8QL8 - chains B and F of the 3 polymer chains in the assembly; structure by X-ray diffraction, 1.80 A resolution.

[Chain B]
Name: Tubulin beta-2B chain
Organism: Bos taurus
Reference sequence: Q6B856 (TBB2B_BOVIN); numbering as in UniProt (aligned over 1-445)
Chain sequence (445 residues; each row starts with the number of its first residue):
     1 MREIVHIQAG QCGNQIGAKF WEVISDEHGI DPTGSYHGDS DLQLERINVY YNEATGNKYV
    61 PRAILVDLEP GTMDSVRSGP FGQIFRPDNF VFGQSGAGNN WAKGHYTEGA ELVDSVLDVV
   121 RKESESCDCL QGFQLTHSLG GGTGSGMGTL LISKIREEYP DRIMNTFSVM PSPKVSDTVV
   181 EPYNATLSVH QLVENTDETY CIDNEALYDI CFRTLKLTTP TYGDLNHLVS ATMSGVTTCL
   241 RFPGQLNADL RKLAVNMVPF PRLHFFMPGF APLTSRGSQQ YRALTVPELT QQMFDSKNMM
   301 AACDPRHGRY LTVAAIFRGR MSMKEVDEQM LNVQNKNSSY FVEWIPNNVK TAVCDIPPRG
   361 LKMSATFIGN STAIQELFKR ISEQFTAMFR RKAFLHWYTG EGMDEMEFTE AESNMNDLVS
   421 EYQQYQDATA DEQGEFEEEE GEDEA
Unresolved in the structure: 279-283, 432-445
Small-molecule neighbours:
  - GDP (guanosine-5'-diphosphate): Gly10, Gln11, Cys12, Gln15, Ile16, Asp67, Asn99, Ser138, Gly140, Gly141, Gly142, Thr143, Gly144, Ser145, Val169, Pro171, Val175, Ser176, Glu181, Asn204, Leu207, Tyr222, Leu225, Asn226
  - Azo-Combretastatin A4 (trans) (VYT): Gly235, Val236, Cys239, Leu240, Leu246, Ala248, Asp249, Leu253, Asn256, Met257, Val313, Ala314, Ala315, Ile316, Asn347, Asn348, Val349, Lys350, Ala352, Ile368
Curated features (UniProtKB/Swiss-Prot):
  - motif: Met1 to Ile4 (MREI motif)
  - binding site (GTP): Gln11, Glu69, Ser138, Gly142, Thr143, Gly144, Asn204, Asn226
  - binding site (Mg(2+)): Glu69
  - modified residue: Ser40 (Phosphoserine), Thr55 (Phosphothreonine), Lys58 (N6-acetyllysine), Ser172 (Phosphoserine), Thr285 (Phosphothreonine), Thr290 (Phosphothreonine), Arg318 (Omega-N-methylarginine), Glu438 (5-glutamyl polyglutamate)
  - cross-link (Glycyl lysine isopeptide (Lys-Gly)): Lys58 (interchain with G-Cter in ubiquitin), Lys324 (interchain with G-Cter in ubiquitin)

[Chain F]
Name: Designed Ankyrin Repeat Protein (DARPIN) D1
Organism: synthetic construct
Notes: antibody fragment or engineered binder
Chain sequence (169 residues; row label = number of the first residue in the row):
     1 MRGSHHHHHH GSDLGKKLLE AARAGQDDEV RILMANGADV NATDASGLTP LHLAATYGHL
    61 EIVEVLLKHG ADVNAIDIMG STPLHLAALI GHLEIVEVLL KHGADVNAVD TWGDTPLHLA
   121 AIMGHLEIVE VLLKHGADVN AQDKFGKTAF DISIDNGNED LAEILQKLN
Unresolved in the structure: 1-12, 168-169

[Interface between chain B and chain F]
Pairs across the interface - 26 pairs, chain B then chain F:
  Pro173(B) with Met123(F)
  Lys174(B) with Asn158(F), hydrogen bond; Asp160(F), salt bridge
  Asp177(B) with His125(F), salt bridge
  Val179(B) with Ile90(F); His125(F)
  Arg213(B) with Glu159(F); Asp160(F), salt bridge; Glu163(F), salt bridge
  Glu383(B) with Ile122(F)
  Gln384(B) with Ile122(F); Met123(F)
  Ala387(B) with Leu89(F)
  Met388(B) with Ile90(F), hydrophobic; Met123(F), hydrophobic
  Arg390(B) with Trp112(F)
  Arg391(B) with Ser81(F); Leu86(F); Asp110(F), salt bridge; Trp112(F); Asp114(F), salt bridge; Leu119(F)
  Ala393(B) with Ile90(F), hydrophobic
  Phe394(B) with Thr56(F); Ile90(F), hydrophobic
  His396(B) with Tyr57(F), hydrogen bond
Also at the interface, not in a pair above, chain B (18 interface residues in all): Pro182, Asp209, Phe212, Trp397
Also at the interface, not in a pair above, chain F (21 interface residues in all): Gly124, Phe145, Ile152, Asn156

[In short]
The interface between chain B and chain F involves 18 residues on one side and 21 on the other; the contacts
include 2 hydrogen bonds and 6 salt bridges. Polar contacts include Lys174(B)-Asp160(F), Asp177(B)-His125(F)
and Arg213(B)-Asp160(F). Bound to chain B: GDP and Azo-Combretastatin A4 (trans).
Here chain B is Tubulin beta-2B chain (Bos taurus) and chain F is Designed Ankyrin Repeat Protein (DARPIN) D1
(synthetic construct). Entry 8QL8 (Ultrafast structural transitions in an azobenzene photoswitch at
near-atomic resolution: 125 ps structure) was determined by X-ray diffraction.
